5UU3 - chains I and J of the 12 polymer chains in the assembly; structure by X-ray diffraction, 2.25 A resolution.

# Chain I
Molecule: Insulin, chain B
Organism: Homo sapiens
UniProtKB: P01308 (INS_HUMAN); residues 1-21 here correspond to UniProt positions 90-110 (UniProt number = residue number + 89)
Chain sequence (21 residues; numbered 1 to 21; the number before each row is that of its first residue):
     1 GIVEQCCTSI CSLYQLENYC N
Cystine bridges: Cys-6/Cys-11
Ligand contacts: phenol (IPH): Cys-6, Ser-9, Ile-10, Cys-11, Leu-16

# Chain J
Molecule: Insulin, chain A
Organism: Homo sapiens
UniProtKB: P01308 (INS_HUMAN); residues 1-30 here correspond to UniProt positions 25-54 (UniProt number = residue number + 24)
Chain sequence (30 residues; numbered 1 to 30; the number before each row is that of its first residue):
     1 FVNQHLCGSH LVEALYLVCG ERGFFYTPKT
Unresolved in the structure: 1, 30
Modified residues: Pro-28 (4,4-difluoro-L-proline; PDF)
Ion coordination: Zn2+: His-10 (shared with 1 residue of chain B; 1 residue of chain F)
Ligand contacts: phenol (IPH): Cys-7, His-10, Leu-11, Ala-14

# Chain I / chain J interface
Disulfides between the chains: Cys-7(I)/Cys-7(J), Cys-20(I)/Cys-19(J)
Contacting residue pairs - 22 pairs, chain I then chain J:
  Ile-2(I) / Leu-11(J)
  Ile-2(I) / Leu-15(J)  hydrophobic
  Ile-2(I) / Tyr-26(J)  hydrophobic
  Val-3(I) / Tyr-26(J)
  Cys-6(I) / Leu-11(J)  hydrophobic
  Cys-7(I) / Cys-7(J)  disulfide
  Cys-7(I) / Leu-11(J)  hydrophobic
  Leu-13(I) / Val-18(J)
  Leu-16(I) / Leu-11(J)  hydrophobic
  Leu-16(I) / Ala-14(J)  hydrophobic
  Leu-16(I) / Leu-15(J)
  Tyr-19(I) / Leu-15(J)  hydrophobic
  Tyr-19(I) / Phe-24(J)
  Tyr-19(I) / Phe-25(J)
  Cys-20(I) / Cys-19(J)  disulfide
  Cys-20(I) / Arg-22(J)
  Cys-20(I) / Gly-23(J)
  Cys-20(I) / Phe-25(J)
  Asn-21(I) / Arg-22(J)
  Asn-21(I) / Gly-23(J)  hydrogen bond (backbone-backbone)
  Asn-21(I) / Phe-24(J)  hydrogen bond (side chain-backbone)
  Asn-21(I) / Phe-25(J)
Also at the interface, not in a pair above, chain I (11 interface residues in all): Glu-17, Asn-18
Also at the interface, not in a pair above, chain J (12 interface residues in all): Gly-8

# In short
11 residues of chain I and 12 residues of chain J are in contact; the contacts include 2 disulfide bonds and 2
hydrogen bonds. Among the polar pairs are Asn-21(I)/Phe-24(J) and Asn-21(I)/Gly-23(J). Phenol is bound between
chain I and chain J.
Chain I is Insulin, chain B and chain J is Insulin, chain A, both from Homo sapiens; the structure, Insulin
with proline analog DfP at position B28 in the R6 state, was determined by X-ray diffraction.
